PDB entry 2X74 | X-ray diffraction, 2.34 A resolution | chains C and D

[Chain C (and D)]
Protein: Integrase
Source organism: Human spumaretrovirus
Notes: fragment: catalytic core, residues 861-1060; chain D of this document is another copy of the same molecule, construct and numbering; everything in this record applies to it too
Reference sequence: P14350 (POL_FOAMV); residues 110-309 here correspond to UniProt positions 861-1060 (UniProt number = residue number + 751)
Chain sequence (200 residues; each row starts with the number of its first residue):
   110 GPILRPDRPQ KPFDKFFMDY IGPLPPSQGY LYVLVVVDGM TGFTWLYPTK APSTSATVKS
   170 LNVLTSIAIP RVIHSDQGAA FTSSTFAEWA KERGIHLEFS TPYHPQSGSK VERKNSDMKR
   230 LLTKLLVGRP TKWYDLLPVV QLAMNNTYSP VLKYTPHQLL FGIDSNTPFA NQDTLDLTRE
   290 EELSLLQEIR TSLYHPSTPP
Disordered / not traced: 110-116, 211-221, 306-309 (chain D: 110-116, 210-220, 305-309)
Construct notes: engineered mutation Mse127 (Ile878 in P14350), Mse227 (Ile978 in P14350), Mse253 (Leu1004 in P14350); conflict R180 (Lys931 in P14350)
Modified / non-standard residues: Mse127, Mse149, Mse227, Mse253 (selenomethionine; parent Met)
UniProt features mapped onto this chain:
  - binding site (Mg(2+)): D123, D185

[Chain C / chain D interface]
Contacting residue pairs - 43 pairs, chain C then chain D:
  K120(C) with N275(D); T276(D); F278(D)
  P121(C) with N275(D)
  Y139(C) with K168(D)
  Y156(C) with V172(D), hydrophobic
  P157(C) with K168(D)
  K168(C) with Y139(D); Y243(D)
  N171(C) with Y243(D); P247(D)
  V172(C) with Y156(D), hydrophobic
  S175(C) with P247(D); Q250(D); L251(D)
  I176(C) with F152(D), hydrophobic; Q250(D); L251(D); P277(D)
  A177(C) with P277(D), hydrophobic
  E201(C) with R288(D), salt bridge
  R202(C) with D244(D), salt bridge
  Y243(C) with K168(D), hydrogen bond; N171(D)
  P247(C) with N171(D); S175(D)
  Q250(C) with S175(D), hydrogen bond
  L251(C) with S175(D); I176(D)
  L269(C) with F270(D)
  F270(C) with I176(D), hydrophobic; L269(D); F270(D)
  G271(C) with F270(D)
  N275(C) with K120(D)
  T276(C) with K120(D)
  P277(C) with P121(D); F122(D), hydrophobic; A177(D), hydrophobic; R180(D), hydrogen bond (backbone-side chain)
  A279(C) with R180(D)
  D285(C) with R180(D), salt bridge
  R288(C) with E201(D), salt bridge
Other interface residues (no listed pair), chain C (31 interface residues in all): F122, T174, D244, H266, F278
Other interface residues (no listed pair), chain D (31 interface residues in all): W154, T174, R202, H266, G271

[Overview]
The chain C/chain D interface involves 31 residues from each chain; the contacts include 3 hydrogen bonds and
4 salt bridges. Polar contacts include E201(C)-R288(D), R202(C)-D244(D) and D285(C)-R180(D). Curated
annotation (UniProt) lists Mg2+-binding residues D123(C) and D185(C) on chain C.
Chain C and chain D are both Integrase (Human spumaretrovirus); the structure, Human foamy virus integrase -
catalytic core, was determined by X-ray diffraction together with 2X6N, 2X6S and 2X78 from the same study.
